PDB entry 6C0R | X-ray diffraction, 2.05 A resolution | chains A and B

Chain A:
Name: Reverse transcriptase/ribonuclease H
Organism: Human immunodeficiency virus type 1 group M subtype B
Notes: EC 2.7.7.49
Reference sequence: P03366 (POL_HV1B1); residues 1-555 here correspond to UniProt positions 600-1154 (UniProt number = residue number + 599)
Sequence (557 residues; row label = number of the first residue in the row; numbers below 1 keep their minus sign (Met-1 is residue -1)):
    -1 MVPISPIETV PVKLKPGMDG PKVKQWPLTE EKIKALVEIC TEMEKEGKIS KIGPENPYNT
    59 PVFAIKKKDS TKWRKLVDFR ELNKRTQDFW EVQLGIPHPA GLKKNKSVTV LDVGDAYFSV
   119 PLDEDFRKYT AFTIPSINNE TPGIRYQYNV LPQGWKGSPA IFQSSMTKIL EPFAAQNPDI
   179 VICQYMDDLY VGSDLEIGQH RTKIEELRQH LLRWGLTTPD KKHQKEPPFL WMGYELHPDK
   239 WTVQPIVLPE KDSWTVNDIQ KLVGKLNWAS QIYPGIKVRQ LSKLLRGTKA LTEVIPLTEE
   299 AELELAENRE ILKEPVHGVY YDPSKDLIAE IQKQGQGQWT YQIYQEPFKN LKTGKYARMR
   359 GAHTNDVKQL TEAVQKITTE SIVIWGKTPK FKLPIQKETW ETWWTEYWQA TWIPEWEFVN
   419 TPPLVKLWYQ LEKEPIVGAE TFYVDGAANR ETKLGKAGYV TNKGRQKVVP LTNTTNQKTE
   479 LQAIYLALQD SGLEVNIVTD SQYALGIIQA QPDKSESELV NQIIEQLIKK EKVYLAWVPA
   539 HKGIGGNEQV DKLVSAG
Not modelled in the structure: 555
Sequence notes: initiating methionine (-1); expression tag (0); engineered mutation Asn103 (Lys702 in P03366), Ala172 (Lys771 in P03366), Ala173 (Lys772 in P03366), Cys181 (Tyr780 in P03366), Ser280 (Cys879 in P03366)
Curated features (UniProtKB/Swiss-Prot):
  - region: Phe227 to His235 (RT 'primer grip')
  - motif: Trp398 to Trp414 (Tryptophan repeat motif)
  - binding site (Mg(2+)): Asp110, Asp185, Asp186, Asp443, Glu478, Asp498, Asp549
  - site: Trp401 (Essential for RT p66/p51 heterodimerization), Trp414 (Essential for RT p66/p51 heterodimerization), Phe440, Tyr441 (Cleavage)
Bound ions: Mg2+: Asp443, Asp549
Small-molecule neighbours: K5C (4-({4-[(4-{4-[(E)-2-cyanoethenyl]-2,6-dimethylphenoxy}thieno[3,2-d]pyrimidin-2-yl)amino]piperidin-1-yl}methyl)benzene-1-sulfonamide): Pro95, Leu100, Lys101, Lys102, Asn103, Lys104, Ser105, Val106, Val179, Ile180, Cys181, Tyr183, Tyr188, Gly190, Lys223, Pro225, Phe227, Leu228, Trp229, Leu234, His235, Pro236, Tyr318
Reported in the primary citation:
  - binding site for K5C: Cys181, Tyr183, Phe227, Pro236
  - conformationally variable residues (side-chain flip): Tyr183
  - mutagenesis - K103N/Y181C (7.2-fold): decreased binding to K5C
  - mutagenesis - K103N/Y181C (15-fold), Y188L: decreased binding to RPV
  - mutagenesis - Y188L, P225H, P236L: unchanged binding to K5C
  - disease-associated variants - P225H, P236L: unchanged binding to RPV

Chain B:
Name: Reverse transcriptase p51 subunit
Organism: Human immunodeficiency virus type 1 group M subtype B
Notes: EC 2.7.7.49
Reference sequence: P03366 (POL_HV1B1); residues 1-428 here correspond to UniProt positions 600-1027 (UniProt number = residue number + 599)
Sequence (428 residues; each row starts with the number of its first residue):
     1 PISPIETVPV KLKPGMDGPK VKQWPLTEEK IKALVEICTE MEKEGKISKI GPENPYNTPV
    61 FAIKKKDSTK WRKLVDFREL NKRTQDFWEV QLGIPHPAGL KKKKSVTVLD VGDAYFSVPL
   121 DEDFRKYTAF TIPSINNETP GIRYQYNVLP QGWKGSPAIF QSSMTKILEP FKKQNPDIVI
   181 YQYMDDLYVG SDLEIGQHRT KIEELRQHLL RWGLTTPDKK HQKEPPFLWM GYELHPDKWT
   241 VQPIVLPEKD SWTVNDIQKL VGKLNWASQI YPGIKVRQLS KLLRGTKALT EVIPLTEEAE
   301 LELAENREIL KEPVHGVYYD PSKDLIAEIQ KQGQGQWTYQ IYQEPFKNLK TGKYARMRGA
   361 HTNDVKQLTE AVQKITTESI VIWGKTPKFK LPIQKETWET WWTEYWQATW IPEWEFVNTP
   421 PLVKLWYQ
Not modelled in the structure: 1-3, 214-226
Sequence notes: engineered mutation Ser280 (Cys879 in P03366)
Curated features (UniProtKB/Swiss-Prot):
  - region: Phe227 to His235 (RT 'primer grip')
  - motif: Trp398 to Trp414 (Tryptophan repeat motif)
  - binding site (Mg(2+)): Asp110, Asp185, Asp186
  - site (Essential for RT p66/p51 heterodimerization): Trp401, Trp414
Reported in the primary citation:
  - mutagenesis - K103N/Y181I (1805-fold): decreased binding to RPV
  - mutagenesis - K103N/Y181I: decreased binding to K5C
  - mutagenesis - Y181I: unchanged binding to K5C

Interface between chain A and chain B:
Pairs across the interface (115; chain A residue first):
  Val8(A) with Glu53(B)
  Pro9(A) with Glu53(B)
  Gln85(A) with Glu53(B), hydrogen bond (side chain-backbone)
  Asp86(A) with Lys20(B), salt bridge; Pro55(B)
  Phe87(A) with Pro52(B); Pro55(B)
  Trp88(A) with Pro52(B), hydrogen bond (backbone-backbone); Asn54(B); Pro55(B); Tyr56(B); Asn57(B); Thr131(B); Arg143(B)
  Val90(A) with Pro140(B), hydrophobic
  Gly93(A) with Asn137(B)
  Ile94(A) with Asn137(B)
  Pro95(A) with Asn136(B); Asn137(B)
  His96(A) with Asn136(B), hydrogen bond (backbone-side chain)
  Gly99(A) with Asn136(B); Glu138(B)
  Leu100(A) with Asn136(B); Glu138(B)
  Ser162(A) with Pro52(B)
  Thr165(A) with Pro140(B)
  Met357(A) with Gln394(B)
  Glu370(A) with Gln394(B), hydrogen bond
  Gln373(A) with Thr397(B); Thr400(B); Trp401(B), hydrogen bond
  Thr376(A) with Thr400(B); Trp401(B)
  Thr377(A) with Pro25(B); Thr400(B)
  Ile380(A) with Pro25(B), hydrophobic; Leu26(B); Thr27(B)
  Val381(A) with Pro25(B), hydrophobic; Ile135(B); Asn136(B), hydrogen bond (backbone-backbone)
  Ile382(A) with Ile135(B); Asn136(B)
  Trp383(A) with Ile135(B)
  Gly384(A) with Thr27(B); Glu28(B), hydrogen bond (backbone-backbone); Ile135(B)
  Trp402(A) with Lys331(B), hydrogen bond (backbone-side chain); Asp364(B)
  Tyr405(A) with Lys331(B), hydrogen bond (backbone-side chain)
  Trp406(A) with Lys331(B); Pro392(B), hydrophobic; Val417(B); Asn418(B); Thr419(B); Pro420(B); Pro421(B)
  Gln407(A) with Lys331(B), hydrogen bond (backbone-side chain); Asp364(B); Pro392(B); Ile393(B); Gln394(B); Val417(B), hydrogen bond (side chain-backbone); Asn418(B)
  Ala408(A) with Lys331(B); Trp337(B), hydrophobic; Asp364(B); Pro392(B), hydrogen bond (backbone-backbone); Ile393(B)
  Thr409(A) with Asp364(B), hydrogen bond (backbone-side chain)
  Trp410(A) with Thr362(B); Asn363(B); Val365(B), hydrophobic; Trp401(B); Tyr405(B)
  Pro412(A) with Trp401(B), hydrophobic
  Pro433(A) with Asn255(B); Leu289(B), hydrophobic; Thr290(B)
  Val435(A) with Thr290(B)
  Thr439(A) with Lys287(B); Ala288(B); Leu289(B), hydrogen bond (side chain-backbone)
  Tyr441(A) with Val254(B); Gln258(B); Thr286(B); Lys287(B), hydrogen bond (side chain-backbone)
  Val458(A) with Thr286(B)
  Thr459(A) with Thr286(B)
  Asn460(A) with Thr286(B); Lys287(B); Ala288(B)
  Asn494(A) with Leu289(B)
  Val496(A) with Gln258(B); Leu289(B), hydrophobic
  Leu503(A) with Leu422(B), hydrophobic
  Gly504(A) with Pro420(B)
  Gln507(A) with Pro420(B)
  Tyr532(A) with Asn255(B), hydrogen bond; Leu289(B), hydrophobic
  Trp535(A) with Leu422(B), hydrophobic; Trp426(B), hydrophobic
  Val536(A) with Gln258(B)
  Pro537(A) with Gly262(B); Asn265(B)
  Lys540(A) with Asn265(B); Ser280(B), hydrogen bond (backbone-side chain)
  Gly541(A) with Ser280(B)
  Ile542(A) with Gln258(B); Val261(B), hydrophobic
  Gly543(A) with Leu283(B), hydrogen bond (backbone-backbone); Gly285(B)
  Gly544(A) with Gly285(B), hydrogen bond (backbone-backbone); Thr286(B)
  Gln547(A) with Gly285(B)
Other interface residues (no listed pair), chain A (65 interface residues in all): Ala158, Ile159, Ile180, Thr369, Thr386, Thr403, Ile434, Gln500, Ala508, Ala534
Other interface residues (no listed pair), chain B (58 interface residues in all): Gly141, Val276, His361, Leu368, Glu396, Lys424

Summary:
65 residues of chain A face 58 of chain B across their interface, with 19 hydrogen bonds and 1 salt bridge.
Among the polar pairs are Asp86(A)-Lys20(B), Gln85(A)-Glu53(B) and His96(A)-Asn136(B). The paper reports a
binding site for K5C at Cys181(A), Tyr183(A) and Phe227(A) among others; K103N/Y181C and Y188L of chain A
reduce binding to RPV; 6 substitutions were tested in all.
Here chain A is Reverse transcriptase/ribonuclease H and chain B is Reverse transcriptase p51 subunit, both
from Human immunodeficiency virus type 1 group M subtype B. Entry 6C0R (Crystal structure of HIV-1 K103N/Y181C
mutant reverse transcriptase in complex with non-nucleoside inhibitor 25a) was determined by X-ray
diffraction, deposited together with 6C0J, 6C0K, 6C0L, 6C0N, 6C0O, 6C0P and 4 further entries.
